3PB2 - chains B and C of the 4 polymer chains in the assembly; structure by X-ray diffraction, 1.90 A resolution.

== Chain B (and C) ==
Protein: Dihydrodipicolinate synthase
Source organism: thermotoga maritima
Notes: EC 4.2.1.52; chain C of this document is another copy of the same molecule, construct and numbering; everything in this record applies to it too
UniProt: Q9X1K9 (DAPA_THEMA); residue numbers follow UniProt; this construct covers 1-294
Sequence (300 residues; numbered -5 to 294; the number before each row is that of its first residue; numbers below 1 keep their minus sign (Gly-5 is residue -5)):
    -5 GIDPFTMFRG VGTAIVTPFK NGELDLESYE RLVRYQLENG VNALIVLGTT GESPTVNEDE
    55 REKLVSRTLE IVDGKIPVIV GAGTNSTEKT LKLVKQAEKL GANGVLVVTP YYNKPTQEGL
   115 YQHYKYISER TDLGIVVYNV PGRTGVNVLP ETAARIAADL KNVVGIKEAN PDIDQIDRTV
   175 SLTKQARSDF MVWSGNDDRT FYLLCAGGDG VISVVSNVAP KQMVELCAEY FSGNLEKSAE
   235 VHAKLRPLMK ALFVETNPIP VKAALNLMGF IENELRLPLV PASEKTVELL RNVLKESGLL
Unresolved in the structure: -5 to -4 (chain C: -5 to -3)
Construct notes: expression tag (-5 to 0); engineered mutation Ala233 (Arg in Q9X1K9), Ala237 (Arg in Q9X1K9)
UniProt features mapped onto this chain:
  - active site: Tyr132 (Proton donor/acceptor), Lys161 (Schiff-base intermediate with substrate)
  - binding site (pyruvate): Thr44, Ile206
  - site (Part of a proton relay during catalysis): Thr43, Tyr106
  - mutagenesis: Asp166 to Asp168 (Exists as a monomer in solution. Decreased activity and substrate affinity. Reduced thermal stability)

== Interface between chain B and chain C ==
Residue-residue contacts (30; chain B residue first):
  Ile167(B) - Ile167(C)  hydrophobic
  Ile167(B) - Arg193(C)
  Ile167(B) - Tyr196(C)  hydrophobic
  Asp168(B) - Asp192(C)
  Asp168(B) - Arg193(C)  salt bridge
  Asp168(B) - Lys244(C)  salt bridge
  Asp171(B) - Tyr196(C)  hydrogen bond
  Asp171(B) - His236(C)  salt bridge
  Arg172(B) - Arg240(C)
  Asp192(B) - Asp168(C)
  Arg193(B) - Asp166(C)  salt bridge
  Arg193(B) - Ile167(C)
  Arg193(B) - Asp168(C)  salt bridge
  Phe195(B) - Cys199(C)
  Tyr196(B) - Ile167(C)  hydrophobic
  Tyr196(B) - Asp171(C)  hydrogen bond
  Tyr196(B) - Tyr196(C)
  Tyr196(B) - Ala200(C)
  Cys199(B) - Phe195(C)
  Cys199(B) - Cys199(C)  hydrogen bond
  Ala200(B) - Tyr196(C)
  Tyr224(B) - Leu229(C)
  Leu229(B) - Cys199(C)
  Leu229(B) - Tyr224(C)
  Leu229(B) - Leu229(C)  hydrophobic
  His236(B) - Asp171(C)  salt bridge
  Arg240(B) - Asp171(C)  salt bridge
  Arg240(B) - Arg172(C)
  Arg240(B) - Ser175(C)  hydrogen bond
  Lys244(B) - Asp168(C)  salt bridge
Also at the interface, not in a pair above, chain B (18 interface residues in all): Pro165, Asp166, Ala237
Also at the interface, not in a pair above, chain C (19 interface residues in all): Pro165, Gln179

== In short ==
The interface between chain B and chain C involves 18 residues on one side and 19 on the other; the contacts
include 4 hydrogen bonds and 8 salt bridges. Polar pairs include Asp168(B)-Arg193(C), Asp168(B)-Lys244(C) and
Asp171(B)-His236(C).
Chain B and chain C are both Dihydrodipicolinate synthase (thermotoga maritima); the structure,
Characterisation of the first monomeric dihydrodipicolinate synthase variant reveals evolutionary insights,
was determined by X-ray diffraction (same publication as 3PB0).
